Entry 7BE9 (electron microscopy, 4.20 A resolution (low resolution: residue-level contacts below are approximate; hydrogen-bond / salt-bridge calls are withheld)); this record covers chains A and B of the 3 polymer chains in the assembly.

Chain A:
Protein: Structural polyprotein
From: Kashmir bee virus
UniProtKB: Q80AG2 (Q80AG2_9VIRU); residues 9-206 here correspond to UniProt positions 689-886 (UniProt number = residue number + 680)
Sequence (198 residues; row label = number of the first residue in the row):
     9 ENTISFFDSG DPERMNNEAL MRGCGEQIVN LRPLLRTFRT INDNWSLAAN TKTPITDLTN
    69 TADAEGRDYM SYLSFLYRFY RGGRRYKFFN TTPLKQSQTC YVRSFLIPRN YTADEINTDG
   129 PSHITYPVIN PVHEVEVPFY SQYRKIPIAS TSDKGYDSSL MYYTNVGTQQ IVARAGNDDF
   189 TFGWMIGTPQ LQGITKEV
Unresolved in the structure: 16-19, 104-105, 136-137, 186, 191
What the authors report for this chain:
  - catalytic residues: Asp186, Asp187, Phe188 (proposed by the authors, not directly observed)

Chain B:
Protein: Structural polyprotein
From: Kashmir bee virus
UniProtKB: Q80AG2 (Q80AG2_9VIRU); residues 62-257 here correspond to UniProt positions 61-256 (UniProt number = residue number - 1)
Sequence (196 residues; numbered 62 to 257; the number before each row is that of its first residue):
    62 SIIQFLQRPV LIDNIEIVAG TTADNNTALS RYVLDRTNPQ KYIKQWTLPS TVLKAGGKAQ
   122 KLANFKYLRC DVQVKIVLNA NPFIAGRLYL AYSPYDDKVA PERRIIYTSR AGVTGYPGVE
   182 LDFQLDNSVE MTIPYASFQE AYDLVSGNED FVQLYLFTIA PVLGPSAESA NSKVDLSVYM
   242 WLDNISLVIP TYRLNP

Interface between chain A and chain B:
Pairs across the interface (31):
  Asp71(A) - Arg164(B)
  Ser79(A) - Arg164(B)
  Ser82(A) - Arg164(B)
  Phe83(A) - Glu163(B)
  Phe83(A) - Arg164(B)
  Arg86(A) - Pro155(B)
  Arg86(A) - Asp157(B)
  Arg86(A) - Arg164(B)
  Arg86(A) - Tyr177(B)
  Phe87(A) - Tyr156(B)
  Phe87(A) - Ala197(B)
  Tyr151(A) - Phe199(B)
  Tyr151(A) - Glu201(B)
  Arg152(A) - Phe199(B)
  Arg152(A) - Glu201(B)
  Pro155(A) - Phe199(B)
  Ile156(A) - Arg164(B)
  Ala157(A) - Val160(B)
  Ala157(A) - Ala161(B)
  Ala157(A) - Arg164(B)
  Thr159(A) - Lys159(B)
  Ser160(A) - Lys159(B)
  Trp192(A) - Pro195(B)
  Ile194(A) - Tyr177(B)
  Gly195(A) - Gly173(B)
  Gly195(A) - Gly176(B)
  Gly195(A) - Tyr177(B)
  Thr196(A) - Gly173(B)
  Pro197(A) - Glu163(B)
  Gln198(A) - Tyr168(B)
  Gln198(A) - Thr169(B)
Interface residues without a listed pair, chain A (21 interface residues in all): Lys153, Ser158
Interface residues without a listed pair, chain B (24 interface residues in all): Val94, Ser154, Arg165, Ile166, Ser170, Ser198, Gln200

Overview:
The interface between chain A and chain B involves 21 residues on one side and 24 on the other. The paper
reports catalytic residues Asp186(A), Asp187(A) and Phe188(A).
Here chain A is Structural polyprotein and chain B is Structural polyprotein, both from Kashmir bee virus.
Entry 7BE9 (Kashmir bee virus empty particle at acidic pH) was determined by electron microscopy, deposited
together with 7BG8, 7BGK and 7BC3.
